PDB entry 4A13 | electron microscopy, 11.30 A resolution (very low resolution: no residue pairs are listed; an interface is given only as per-side residue counts) | chains D and E of the 16 polymer chains in the assembly

# Chain D (and E)
Name: T-complex protein 1 subunit beta
Organism: Bos taurus
Notes: chain E of this document is another copy of the same molecule, construct and numbering; everything in this record applies to it too
UniProt: Q3ZBH0 (TCPB_BOVIN); residues 1-513 here correspond to UniProt positions 14-526 (UniProt number = residue number + 13)
Amino-acid sequence (513 residues; numbered 1 to 513; the number before each row is that of its first residue):
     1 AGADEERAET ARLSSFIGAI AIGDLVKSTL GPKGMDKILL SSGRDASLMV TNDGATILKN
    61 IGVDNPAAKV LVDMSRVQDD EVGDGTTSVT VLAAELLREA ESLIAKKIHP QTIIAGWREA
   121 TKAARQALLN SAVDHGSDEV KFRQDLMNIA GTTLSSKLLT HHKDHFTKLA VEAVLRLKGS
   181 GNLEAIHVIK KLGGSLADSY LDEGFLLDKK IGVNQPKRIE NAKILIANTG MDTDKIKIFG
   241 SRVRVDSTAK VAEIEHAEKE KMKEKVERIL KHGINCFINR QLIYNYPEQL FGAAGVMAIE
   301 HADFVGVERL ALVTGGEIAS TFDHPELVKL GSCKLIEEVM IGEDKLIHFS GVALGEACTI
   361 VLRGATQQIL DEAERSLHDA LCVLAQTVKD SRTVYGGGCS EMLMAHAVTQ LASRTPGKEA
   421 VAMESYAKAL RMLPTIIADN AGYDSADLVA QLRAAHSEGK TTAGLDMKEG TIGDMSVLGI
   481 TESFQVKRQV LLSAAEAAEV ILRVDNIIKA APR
Unresolved in the structure: 229-252 (chain E: fully traced)

# Interface between chain D and chain E
At this resolution (11 A) residue pairs are not listed: 24 residues of chain D and 21 of chain E lie at the interface.

# In short
24 residues of chain D face 21 of chain E across their interface.
Chain D and chain E are both T-complex protein 1 subunit beta (Bos taurus); the structure, model refined
against symmetry-free cryo-EM map of TRiC-ADP, was determined by electron microscopy, deposited together with
4A0O, 4A0V and 4A0W.
